PDB entry 8GP3 | electron microscopy, 4.80 A resolution (low resolution: residue-level contacts below are approximate; hydrogen-bond / salt-bridge calls are withheld) | chains H and L of the 8 polymer chains in the assembly

Chain H:
Protein: Fab30 Heavy Chain
From: Mus musculus
Chain sequence (237 residues; numbered 1 to 237; the number before each row is that of its first residue):
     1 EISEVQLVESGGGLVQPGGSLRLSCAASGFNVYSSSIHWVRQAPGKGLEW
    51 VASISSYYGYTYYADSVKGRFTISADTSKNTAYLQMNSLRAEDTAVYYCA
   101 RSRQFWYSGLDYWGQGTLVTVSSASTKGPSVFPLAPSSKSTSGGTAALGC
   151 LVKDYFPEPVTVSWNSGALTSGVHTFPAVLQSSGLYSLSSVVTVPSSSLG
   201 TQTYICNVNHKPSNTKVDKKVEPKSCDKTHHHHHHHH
Unresolved in the structure: 1-4, 137-145, 198-203, 224-237
Cystine bridges: Cys-25/Cys-99, Cys-150/Cys-206

Chain L:
Protein: Fab30 Light Chain
From: Mus musculus
Chain sequence (215 residues; numbered 1 to 215; the number before each row is that of its first residue):
     1 SDIQMTQSPSSLSASVGDRVTITCRASQSVSSAVAWYQQKPGKAPKLLIY
    51 SASSLYSGVPSRFSGSRSGTDFTLTISSLQPEDFATYYCQQYKYVPVTFG
   101 QGTKVEIKRTVAAPSVFIFPPSDSQLKSGTASVVCLLNNFYPREAKVQWK
   151 VDNALQSGNSQESVTEQDSKDSTYSLSSTLTLSKADYEKHKVYACEVTHQ
   201 GLSSPVTKSFNRGEC
Unresolved in the structure: 152-156, 191-215
Cystine bridges: Cys-24/Cys-89

Interface between chain H and chain L:
Pairs across the interface - 33 pairs, chain H then chain L:
  Val-40(H) / Phe-99(L)
  Leu-48(H) / Phe-99(L)
  Glu-49(H) / Phe-99(L)
  Trp-50(H) / Pro-96(L)
  Trp-50(H) / Val-97(L)
  Tyr-98(H) / Lys-43(L)
  Tyr-107(H) / Tyr-92(L)
  Ser-108(H) / Tyr-50(L)
  Gly-109(H) / Tyr-37(L)
  Leu-110(H) / Tyr-37(L)
  Asp-111(H) / Leu-47(L)
  Trp-113(H) / Pro-45(L)
  Gly-114(H) / Ala-44(L)
  Phe-132(H) / Ser-124(L)
  Phe-132(H) / Gln-125(L)
  Phe-132(H) / Ser-128(L)
  Pro-133(H) / Ser-122(L)
  Leu-134(H) / Phe-119(L)
  Ala-135(H) / Phe-119(L)
  Ala-147(H) / Phe-117(L)
  Ala-147(H) / Phe-119(L)
  Leu-151(H) / Gln-125(L)
  His-174(H) / Asn-138(L)
  Thr-175(H) / Thr-165(L)
  Phe-176(H) / Ser-163(L)
  Phe-176(H) / Thr-165(L)
  Phe-176(H) / Ser-175(L)
  Phe-176(H) / Ser-177(L)
  Pro-177(H) / Ser-163(L)
  Pro-177(H) / Val-164(L)
  Val-179(H) / Gln-161(L)
  Val-191(H) / Leu-136(L)
  Thr-193(H) / Asn-138(L)
Other interface residues (no listed pair), chain H (31 interface residues in all): Pro-136, Ala-146, Leu-148, Gly-149, Leu-180, Ser-189
Other interface residues (no listed pair), chain L (27 interface residues in all): Gln-39, Tyr-56, Pro-120

Overview:
Chain H and chain L form an interface of 31 and 27 residues respectively.
Here chain H is Fab30 Heavy Chain and chain L is Fab30 Light Chain, both from Mus musculus. Entry 8GP3
(Structure of beta-arrestin1 in complex with a phosphopeptide corresponding to the human C-X-C chemokine
receptor type ...) was determined by electron microscopy together with 8GO8, 8GOC, 8GOO, 8I0N, 8I0Q, 8I0Z and
8I10 from the same study.
